PDB entry 8BEL | electron microscopy, 2.25 A resolution | chains C and N of the 14 polymer chains in the assembly

Chain C:
Name: Cytochrome b
Source organism: Arabidopsis thaliana
UniProtKB: P42792 (CYB_ARATH); residues 1-393 here = UniProt positions 1-393
Amino-acid sequence (393 residues; row label = number of the first residue in the row):
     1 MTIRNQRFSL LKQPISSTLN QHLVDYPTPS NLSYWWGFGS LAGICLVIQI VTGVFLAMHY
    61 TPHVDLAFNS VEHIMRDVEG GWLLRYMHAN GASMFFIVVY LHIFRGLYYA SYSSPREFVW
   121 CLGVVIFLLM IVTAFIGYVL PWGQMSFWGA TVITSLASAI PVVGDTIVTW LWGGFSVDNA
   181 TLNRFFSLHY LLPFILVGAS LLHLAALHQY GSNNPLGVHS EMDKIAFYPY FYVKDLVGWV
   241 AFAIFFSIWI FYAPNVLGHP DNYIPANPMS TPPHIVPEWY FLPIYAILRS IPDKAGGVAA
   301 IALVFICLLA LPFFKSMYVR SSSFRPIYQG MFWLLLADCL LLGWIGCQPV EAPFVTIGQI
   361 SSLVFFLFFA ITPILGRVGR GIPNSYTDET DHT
Unresolved in the structure: 1, 389-393
Sequence notes: variant Ser-40 (Pro in P42792)
Swiss-Prot annotation at these positions:
  - binding site (heme b): His-88, His-102, His-189, His-203
  - binding site (a ubiquinone): His-208
Ion coordination: heme Fe site 1: His-88, His-189; heme Fe site 2: His-102, His-203
Residues lining bound ligands:
  - 1,2-diacyl-glycerol-3-sn-phosphate (3PH), molecule 1: Val-162, Val-163, Thr-166, Ile-167
  - 1,2-diacyl-glycerol-3-sn-phosphate (3PH), molecule 2: Thr-166, Ile-167, Trp-170, Val-298
  - 1,2-diacyl-glycerol-3-sn-phosphate / cardiolipin: Ser-33, Tyr-34, Trp-35, Phe-38, Leu-41, Ile-97, Leu-101, Tyr-109, Gly-238, Ala-241, Phe-242, Phe-245, Trp-249, Val-256, Leu-257, Trp-279, Trp-333, Leu-336, Leu-340
  - heme (HEM), molecule 1: Trp-36, Gly-37, Phe-38, Gly-39, Ser-40, Ala-42, Gly-43, Phe-95, Val-99, His-102, Ile-103, Arg-105, Ser-111, Tyr-112, Arg-116, Val-119, Trp-120, Gly-123, Val-124, Ile-126, Phe-127, Met-130, Leu-196, Ser-200, His-203, Leu-204, Leu-207, Ser-212, Asn-213
  - heme (HEM), molecule 2: Leu-46, Gln-49, Ile-50, Gly-53, Val-54, Leu-56, Ala-57, Tyr-60, Val-71, Arg-85, His-88, Ala-89, Ala-92, Phe-95, Met-130, Thr-133, Ala-134, Gly-137, Tyr-138, Leu-140, Pro-141, Phe-186, His-189, Tyr-190, Pro-193, Phe-194, Tyr-280
  - phosphatidylcholine (PC7; (7S)-4-hydroxy-N,N,N-trimethyl-9-oxo-7-[(palmitoyloxy)methyl]-3,5,8-trioxa-4-phosphahexacosan-1-aminium 4-oxide): Trp-35, Tyr-100, Leu-101, Phe-104, Arg-105, Tyr-108, Tyr-109, Pro-215, Trp-279, Ser-323, Gln-329, Phe-332, Trp-333, Leu-336, Leu-340
  - phosphatidylglycerol (PGT; (1S)-2-{[{[(2R)-2,3-dihydroxypropyl]oxy}(hydroxy)phosphoryl]oxy}-1-[(palmitoyloxy)methyl]ethyl stearate), molecule 1: Ser-9, Leu-10, Leu-11, Ser-16, Leu-23, Val-24, Ser-40, Gly-43, Ile-44, Val-47, Phe-227, Tyr-228, Tyr-232, Trp-239
  - phosphatidylglycerol (PGT), molecule 2: Ala-241, Ile-244, Phe-245, Ile-248, Trp-249, Tyr-252, Ala-253, Val-256
  - phosphatidylglycerol (PGT), molecule 3: Met-317, Arg-325, Pro-326, Ile-327, Gly-330, Met-331, Leu-334, Leu-335, Val-364, Leu-367, Phe-368, Ile-371, Leu-375, Val-378, Gly-379, Ile-382, Tyr-386
  - UQ5 (2,3-dimethoxy-5-methyl-6-(3,11,15,19-tetramethyl-eicosa-2,6,10,14,18-pentaenyl)-[1,4]benzoquinone), molecule 1: His-22, Leu-23, Tyr-26, Thr-28, Gly-39, Ser-40, Gly-43, Leu-46, Val-47, Val-197, Ser-200, Leu-201, Leu-204, Leu-207, His-208, Phe-227, Asp-235
  - UQ5, molecule 2: Ile-131, Val-132, Phe-135, Ile-136, Gly-149, Val-152, Ile-153, Thr-154, Trp-170, Leu-171, Phe-185, Leu-188, Ile-275, Val-276, Pro-277, Phe-281, Ile-284, Tyr-285
  - ubiquinone-7 (UQ7): Val-51, Phe-55, Met-58
Reported in the primary citation:
  - catalytic residues: His-259, Tyr-280

Chain N:
Name: Cytochrome b-c1 complex subunit Rieske-1, mitochondrial
Source organism: Arabidopsis thaliana
Notes: EC 7.1.1.8
UniProtKB: Q94JS0 (UCRI1_ARATH); residue numbers follow UniProt; this construct covers 1-272
Amino-acid sequence (272 residues; numbered 1 to 272; the number before each row is that of its first residue):
     1 MLRVAGRRLF SVSQRSSTAT SFVVSRDHTL SDGGGDSSSA PRSLPSADLS SYHRSLIRGF
    61 SSQVLAQGNE IGFGSEVPAT VEAVKTPNSK IVYDDHNHER YPPGDPSKRA FAYFVLSGGR
   121 FVYASVLRLL VLKLIVSMSA SKDVLALASL EVDLGSIEPG TTVTVKWRGK PVFIRRRTED
   181 DIKLANSVDV GSLRDPQEDS VRVKNPEWLV VVGVCTHLGC IPLPNAGDYG GWFCPCHGSH
   241 YDISGRIRKG PAPYNLEVPT YSFLEENKLL IG
Unresolved in the structure: 1-92, 272
Swiss-Prot annotation at these positions:
  - binding site ([2Fe-2S] cluster): Cys-215, His-217, Cys-234, His-237
Disulfides: Cys-220/Cys-236
Ion coordination: 2Fe-2S cluster Fe: Cys-215, His-217, Cys-234, His-237
Residues lining bound ligands:
  - 1,2-diacyl-glycerol-3-sn-phosphate (3PH): Leu-127, Val-131, Leu-132, Ile-135, Val-136
  - 2Fe-2S cluster (FES): Cys-215, His-217, Leu-218, Gly-219, Cys-220, Cys-234, Cys-236, His-237, Gly-238, Ser-239, Pro-251
  - UQ5 (2,3-dimethoxy-5-methyl-6-(3,11,15,19-tetramethyl-eicosa-2,6,10,14,18-pentaenyl)-[1,4]benzoquinone): Met-138, Cys-236, His-237
Reported in the primary citation:
  - binding site for UQ5: His-237
  - binding site for 2Fe-2S cluster: His-237
  - catalytic residues: His-237

Chain C / chain N interface:
Residue-residue contacts (42):
  Trp-148(C) / Gly-219(N)
  Trp-148(C) / Ile-221(N)  hydrophobic
  Thr-151(C) / Leu-218(N)
  Thr-151(C) / Gly-219(N)
  Val-152(C) / Leu-218(N)
  Val-152(C) / Cys-220(N)  hydrophobic
  Ser-155(C) / Leu-218(N)  hydrogen bond (side chain-backbone)
  Leu-156(C) / Leu-218(N)
  Trp-170(C) / Ile-135(N)  hydrogen bond (side chain-backbone)
  Trp-170(C) / Met-138(N)
  Trp-170(C) / Ser-139(N)
  Gly-173(C) / Met-138(N)
  Gly-173(C) / Ala-140(N)
  Gly-173(C) / Val-144(N)
  Gly-174(C) / Val-144(N)
  Phe-175(C) / Ala-148(N)  hydrophobic
  Phe-175(C) / Arg-168(N)
  Arg-184(C) / Met-138(N)  hydrogen bond (side chain-backbone)
  Met-269(C) / Val-165(N)
  Met-269(C) / Lys-166(N)
  Met-269(C) / Pro-171(N)  hydrophobic
  Thr-271(C) / Ile-221(N)
  Thr-271(C) / Leu-223(N)
  Pro-272(C) / Pro-235(N)
  Pro-273(C) / Leu-223(N)  hydrophobic
  Pro-273(C) / Pro-235(N)
  Ile-275(C) / Pro-235(N)  hydrophobic
  Ile-275(C) / Cys-236(N)  hydrophobic
  Tyr-285(C) / Cys-236(N)  hydrogen bond (side chain-backbone)
  Tyr-285(C) / His-237(N)
  Leu-288(C) / His-237(N)
  Arg-289(C) / Cys-236(N)
  Arg-289(C) / His-237(N)
  Pro-292(C) / Pro-251(N)
  Asp-293(C) / Pro-251(N)
  Lys-294(C) / Thr-216(N)
  Lys-294(C) / His-217(N)  hydrogen bond (side chain-backbone)
  Lys-294(C) / Pro-251(N)
  Lys-294(C) / Pro-253(N)
  Val-350(C) / Phe-233(N)
  Val-350(C) / His-237(N)
  Val-350(C) / Gly-238(N)
Interface residues without a listed pair, chain C (26 interface residues in all): Ser-158, Ser-176, Pro-268, Ile-291
Interface residues without a listed pair, chain N (29 interface residues in all): Ser-141, Leu-145, Gly-169, Lys-170, Gly-250

Overview:
26 residues of chain C and 29 residues of chain N are in contact; the contacts include 5 hydrogen bonds. Polar
contacts include Ser-155(C)/Leu-218(N), Trp-170(C)/Ile-135(N) and Arg-184(C)/Met-138(N). The paper reports
catalytic residues His-259(C), Tyr-280(C) and His-237(N); a binding site for UQ5 at His-237(N).
Chain C is Cytochrome b and chain N is Cytochrome b-c1 complex subunit Rieske-1, mitochondrial, both from
Arabidopsis thaliana; the structure, Cryo-EM structure of the Arabidopsis thaliana I+III2 supercomplex (CIII
membrane domain), was determined by electron microscopy together with 8BED, 8BEE, 8BEF, 8BEH, 8BEP, 8BPX, 8BQ5
and 8BQ6 from the same study.
